PDB entry 6AL1 | X-ray diffraction, 3.20 A resolution | chains A and L of the 3 polymer chains in the assembly

# Chain A
Protein: PDZ tandem fragment with PA tag insertion
Organism: Aquifex aeolicus VF5
Notes: EC 3.4.24.-; fragment: and 184-292
UniProtKB: O67776 (Y1964_AQUAE); numbering as in UniProt; present here: 115-181, 184-292
Amino-acid sequence (190 residues; row label = number of the first residue in the row; note: 2 numbers in that range are skipped by the numbering (no residue carries them; nothing is unmodelled there); a row labelled like 181A-181L holds insertion residues (181A, then the next letters in order)):
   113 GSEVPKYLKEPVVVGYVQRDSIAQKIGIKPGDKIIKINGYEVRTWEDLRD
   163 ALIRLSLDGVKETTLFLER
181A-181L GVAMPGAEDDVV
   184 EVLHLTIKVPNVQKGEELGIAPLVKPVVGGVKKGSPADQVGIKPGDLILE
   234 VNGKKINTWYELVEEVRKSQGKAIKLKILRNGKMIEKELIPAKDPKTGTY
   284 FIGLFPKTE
Unresolved in the structure: 113-119, 206-292
Modified / non-standard residues: Asn-150 (l-3-aminosuccinimide; SNN)
Construct notes: expression tag (113-114)
Reported in the primary citation:
  - conformationally variable residues: Glu-184, Val-185, Leu-186, His-187
  - mutagenesis - L259R: decreased stability

# Chain L
Protein: Light chain of antigen binding fragment, Fab of NZ-1
Organism: Rattus norvegicus
Notes: antibody fragment or engineered binder
Amino-acid sequence (214 residues; row label = number of the first residue in the row):
    20 EFVLTQPNSVSTNLGSTVKLSCKRSTGNIGSNYVNWYQQHEGRSPTTMIY
    70 RDDKRPDGVPDRFSGSIDRSSNSALLTINNVQTEDEADYFCHSYSSGIVF
   120 GGGTKLTVLGQPKSTPTLTVFPPSTEELQGNKATLVCLISDFYPSDVEVA
   170 WKANGAPISQGVDTANPTKQGNKYIASSFLRLTAEQWRSRNSFTCQVTHE
   220 GNTVEKSLSPAECV
Unresolved in the structure: 230-233
Disulfides: Cys-41/Cys-110, Cys-156/Cys-214
Modified / non-standard residues: Glu-20 (pyroglutamic acid; PCA)

# Chain A / chain L interface
Contacting residue pairs (9; chain A residue first):
  Arg-181(A) / Tyr-52(L)  hydrogen bond (backbone-side chain)
  Val-181B(A) / Tyr-113(L)  hydrogen bond (backbone-side chain)
  Ala-181C(A) / Tyr-113(L)
  Met-181D(A) / His-111(L)
  Met-181D(A) / Tyr-113(L)  hydrophobic
  Met-181D(A) / Ile-117(L)  hydrophobic
  Pro-181E(A) / Ser-114(L)
  Pro-181E(A) / Ser-115(L)
  Pro-181E(A) / Ile-117(L)
Also at the interface, not in a pair above, chain A (6 interface residues in all): Val-181L
Also at the interface, not in a pair above, chain L (8 interface residues in all): Arg-70, Gly-116

# Summary
Chain A and chain L form an interface of 6 and 8 residues respectively, with 2 hydrogen bonds. Among the polar
pairs are Arg-181(A)/Tyr-52(L) and Val-181B(A)/Tyr-113(L). The paper reports that L259R of chain A reduces
stability; conformational variability at Glu-184(A), Val-185(A) and Leu-186(A) among others.
Here chain A is PDZ tandem fragment with PA tag insertion (Aquifex aeolicus VF5) and chain L is Light chain of
antigen binding fragment, Fab of NZ-1 (Rattus norvegicus). Entry 6AL1 (The NZ-1 Fab complexed with the PDZ
tandem fragment of A. aeolicus S2P homolog with the ...) was determined by X-ray diffraction, deposited
together with 6AKQ, 6AL0, 6ICC and 6ICF.
